Entry 6I7T (electron microscopy, 4.61 A resolution (low resolution: residue-level contacts below are approximate; hydrogen-bond / salt-bridge calls are withheld)); this record covers chains C and L of the 16 polymer chains in the assembly.

[Chain C]
Molecule: Translation initiation factor eIF-2B subunit delta
Organism: Saccharomyces cerevisiae
Reference sequence: P12754 (EI2BD_YEAST); residues 1-651 here = UniProt positions 1-651
Chain sequence (651 residues; numbered 1 to 651; the number before each row is that of its first residue):
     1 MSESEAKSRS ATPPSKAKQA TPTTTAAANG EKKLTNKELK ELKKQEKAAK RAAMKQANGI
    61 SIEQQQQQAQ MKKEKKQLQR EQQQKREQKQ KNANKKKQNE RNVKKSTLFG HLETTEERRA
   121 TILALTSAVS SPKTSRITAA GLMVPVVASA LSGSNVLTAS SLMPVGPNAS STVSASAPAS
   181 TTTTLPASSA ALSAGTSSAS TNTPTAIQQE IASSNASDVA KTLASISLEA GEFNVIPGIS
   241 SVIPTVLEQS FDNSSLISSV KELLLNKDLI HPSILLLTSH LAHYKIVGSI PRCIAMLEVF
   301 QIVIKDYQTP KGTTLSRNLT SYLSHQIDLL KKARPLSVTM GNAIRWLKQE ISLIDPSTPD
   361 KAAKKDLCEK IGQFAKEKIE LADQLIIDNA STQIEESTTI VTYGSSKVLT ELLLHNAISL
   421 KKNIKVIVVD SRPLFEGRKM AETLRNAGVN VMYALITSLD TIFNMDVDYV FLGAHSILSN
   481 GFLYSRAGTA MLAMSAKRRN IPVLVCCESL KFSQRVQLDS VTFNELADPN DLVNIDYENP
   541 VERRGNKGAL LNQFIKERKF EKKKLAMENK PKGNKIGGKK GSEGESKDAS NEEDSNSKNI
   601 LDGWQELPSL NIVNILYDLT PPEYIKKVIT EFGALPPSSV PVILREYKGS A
Disordered / not traced: 1-246, 535-597
Swiss-Prot annotation at these positions:
  - modified residue: S2 (N-acetylserine), S106 (Phosphoserine), T121 (Phosphothreonine)

[Chain L]
Molecule: Eukaryotic translation initiation factor 2 subunit alpha
Organism: Saccharomyces cerevisiae
Reference sequence: P20459 (IF2A_YEAST); numbering as in UniProt (aligned over 1-304)
Chain sequence (304 residues; row label = number of the first residue in the row):
     1 MSTSHCRFYE NKYPEIDDIV MVNVQQIAEM GAYVKLLEYD NIEGMILLSE LSRRRIRSIQ
    61 KLIRVGKNDV AVVLRVDKEK GYIDLSKRRV SSEDIIKCEE KYQKSKTVHS ILRYCAEKFQ
   121 IPLEELYKTI AWPLSRKFGH AYEAFKLSII DETVWEGIEP PSKDVLDELK NYISKRLTPQ
   181 AVKIRADVEV SCFSYEGIDA IKDALKSAED MSTEQMQVKV KLVAAPLYVL TTQALDKQKG
   241 IEQLESAIEK ITEVITKYGG VCNITMPPKA VTATEDAELQ ALLESKELDN RSDSEDDEDE
   301 SDDE
Disordered / not traced: 1-2, 175-181, 211-217, 266-304
Swiss-Prot annotation at these positions:
  - modified residue (Phosphoserine): S52, S292, S294
  - mutagenesis: S52 (S52A: Inhibits derepression of GCN4 expression in amino acid, purine, and glucose-starved cells; S52D: Weakly impairs derepression of GCN4 expression in amino acid-starved cells), R64 (R64A: Alters the binding mode to the eIF2B complex; when associated with A-87), K87 (K87A: Alters the binding mode to the eIF2B complex; when associated with A-64), L205 (L205E: Abolishes binding to the eIF2 complex alpha subunit GCD11), V220 (V220E: Abolishes binding to the eIF2 complex alpha subunit GCD11. Does not affect its interaction with CDC123)
What the authors report for this chain:
  - mutagenesis - I63N: increased growth in response to eIF2BdeltaL381Q mutant strain

[Chain C / chain L interface]
Pairs across the interface (16):
  K376(C) - K67(L)
  E377(C) - I59(L)
  E377(C) - Q60(L)
  L381(C) - I59(L)
  L381(C) - L62(L)
  L381(C) - I63(L)
  A382(C) - I59(L)
  Q384(C) - L62(L)
  L385(C) - S58(L)
  L385(C) - L62(L)
  E631(C) - I59(L)
  F632(C) - S58(L)
  F632(C) - I59(L)
  E646(C) - R57(L)
  Y647(C) - R57(L)
  A651(C) - R57(L)
Other interface residues (no listed pair), chain C (12 interface residues in all): K378

[Summary]
Chain C and chain L form an interface of 12 and 7 residues respectively. UniProt lists 5 mutagenesis sites on
chain L. The paper reports that I63N of chain L increases growth in response to eIF2BdeltaL381Q mutant strain.
Here chain C is Translation initiation factor eIF-2B subunit delta and chain L is Eukaryotic translation
initiation factor 2 subunit alpha, both from Saccharomyces cerevisiae. Entry 6I7T (eIF2B:eIF2 complex) was
determined by electron microscopy together with 6I3M from the same study.
